PDB entry 1GSL | X-ray diffraction, 2.00 A resolution | chain A

[Chain A]
Molecule: Griffonia simplicifolia lectin 4
Organism: Griffonia simplicifolia
UniProt: P24146 (LEC4_GRISI); numbering as in UniProt (aligned over 2-243)
Chain sequence (243 residues; each row starts with the number of its first residue):
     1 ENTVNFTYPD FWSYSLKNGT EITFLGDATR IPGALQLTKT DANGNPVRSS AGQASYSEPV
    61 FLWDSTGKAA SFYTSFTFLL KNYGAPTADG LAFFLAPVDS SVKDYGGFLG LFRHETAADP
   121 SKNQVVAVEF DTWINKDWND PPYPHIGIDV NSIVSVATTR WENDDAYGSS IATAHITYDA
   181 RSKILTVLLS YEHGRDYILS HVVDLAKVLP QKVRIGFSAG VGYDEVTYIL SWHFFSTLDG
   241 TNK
Glycans and other covalent adducts: glycan linked to N18
Modified / non-standard residues: E1 (pyroglutamic acid; PCA)
Swiss-Prot annotation at these positions:
  - binding site (Mn(2+)): E129, D131, D140, H145
  - binding site (Ca(2+)): D131, W133, N135, D140
  - glycosylation (N-linked (GlcNAc...) asparagine): N5, N18

[In short]
UniProt lists 4 Mn2+-binding residues and 4 Ca2+-binding residues.
Chain A is Griffonia simplicifolia lectin 4 (Griffonia simplicifolia); the structure, Lectin (fourth isolated
from (griffonia simplicifolia)) complex with Y human blood group determinant, was determined by X-ray
diffraction together with 1LEC and 1LED from the same study.
